Entry 3VXM (X-ray diffraction, 2.50 A resolution); this record covers chains A and C of the 5 polymer chains in the assembly.

# Chain A
Molecule: HLA class I histocompatibility antigen, A-24 alpha chain
From: Homo sapiens
Reference sequence: P05534 (1A24_HUMAN); residues 1-274 here correspond to UniProt positions 25-298 (UniProt number = residue number + 24)
Amino-acid sequence (275 residues; row label = number of the first residue in the row; numbering starts at 0):
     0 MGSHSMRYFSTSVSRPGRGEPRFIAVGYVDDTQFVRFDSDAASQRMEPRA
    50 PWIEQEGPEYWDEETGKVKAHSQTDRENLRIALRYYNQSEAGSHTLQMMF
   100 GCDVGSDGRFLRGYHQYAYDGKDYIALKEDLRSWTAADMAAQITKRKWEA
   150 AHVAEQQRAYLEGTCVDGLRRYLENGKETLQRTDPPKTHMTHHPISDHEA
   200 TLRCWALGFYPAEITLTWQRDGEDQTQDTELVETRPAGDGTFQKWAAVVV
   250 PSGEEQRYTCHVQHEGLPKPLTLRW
Not modelled in the structure: 0
Sequence notes: expression tag (0)
Disulfides: Cys-101/Cys-164, Cys-203/Cys-259
Bound ions: Co2+: Asp-223 (shared with 2 residues of chain E)

# Chain C
Molecule: 10-mer peptide from Protein Nef
Reference sequence: Q9YYU3 (Q9YYU3_9HIV1); residues 1-10 here correspond to UniProt positions 143-152 (UniProt number = residue number + 142)
Amino-acid sequence (10 residues; numbered 1 to 10; the number before each row is that of its first residue):
     1 RFPLTFGWCF

# Interface between chain A and chain C
Contacting residue pairs (42):
  Met-5(A) / Arg-1(C)
  Tyr-7(A) / Arg-1(C)  hydrogen bond (side chain-backbone)
  Tyr-7(A) / Phe-2(C)  hydrophobic
  Tyr-59(A) / Arg-1(C)
  Glu-63(A) / Arg-1(C)
  Glu-63(A) / Phe-2(C)  hydrogen bond (side chain-backbone)
  Lys-66(A) / Phe-2(C)  hydrogen bond (side chain-backbone)
  Lys-66(A) / Pro-3(C)
  Lys-66(A) / Leu-4(C)
  His-70(A) / Phe-2(C)
  His-70(A) / Thr-5(C)  hydrogen bond
  Thr-73(A) / Thr-5(C)  hydrogen bond (side chain-backbone)
  Thr-73(A) / Trp-8(C)
  Asn-77(A) / Trp-8(C)  hydrogen bond (side chain-backbone)
  Asn-77(A) / Cys-9(C)
  Asn-77(A) / Phe-10(C)  hydrogen bond (side chain-backbone)
  Ile-80(A) / Phe-10(C)
  Tyr-84(A) / Phe-10(C)  hydrogen bond (side chain-backbone)
  Leu-95(A) / Phe-10(C)  hydrophobic
  Met-97(A) / Trp-8(C)  hydrophobic
  Phe-99(A) / Phe-2(C)  hydrophobic
  Phe-99(A) / Pro-3(C)
  His-114(A) / Trp-8(C)
  Tyr-116(A) / Trp-8(C)
  Tyr-116(A) / Phe-10(C)  hydrophobic
  Tyr-123(A) / Phe-10(C)  hydrophobic
  Thr-143(A) / Phe-10(C)  hydrogen bond (side chain-backbone)
  Lys-146(A) / Cys-9(C)  hydrogen bond
  Lys-146(A) / Phe-10(C)  hydrogen bond (side chain-backbone)
  Trp-147(A) / Gly-7(C)
  Trp-147(A) / Trp-8(C)
  Trp-147(A) / Cys-9(C)  hydrogen bond (side chain-backbone)
  Val-152(A) / Gly-7(C)
  Gln-155(A) / Leu-4(C)
  Gln-155(A) / Trp-8(C)
  Gln-156(A) / Trp-8(C)
  Tyr-159(A) / Arg-1(C)  hydrogen bond (side chain-backbone)
  Tyr-159(A) / Pro-3(C)
  Thr-163(A) / Arg-1(C)
  Asp-166(A) / Arg-1(C)
  Gly-167(A) / Arg-1(C)
  Tyr-171(A) / Arg-1(C)  hydrogen bond (side chain-backbone)
Interface residues without a listed pair, chain A (28 interface residues in all): Arg-170
Interface residues without a listed pair, chain C (10 interface residues in all): Phe-6

# Overview
28 residues of chain A face 10 of chain C across their interface; the contacts include 14 hydrogen bonds.
Polar pairs include Tyr-7(A)/Arg-1(C), Glu-63(A)/Phe-2(C) and Lys-66(A)/Phe-2(C).
Chain A is HLA class I histocompatibility antigen, A-24 alpha chain (Homo sapiens) and chain C is a 10-mer
peptide from Protein Nef; the structure, The complex between C1-28 TCR and HLA-A24 bound to HIV-1
Nef134-10(2F) peptide, was determined by X-ray diffraction (same publication as 3VXN, 3VXO, 3VXP, 3VXQ, 3VXR,
3VXS and 3 further entries).
